PDB entry 6L7P | electron microscopy, 3.60 A resolution | chains D and F of the 18 polymer chains in the assembly

[Chain D]
Molecule: NAD(P)H-quinone oxidoreductase chain 4 1
Source organism: Thermosynechococcus elongatus BP-1
Notes: EC 7.1.1.-; fragment: NdhD1
UniProt: Q8DKY0 (NU4C1_THEEB); residues 1-529 here = UniProt positions 1-529
Chain sequence (529 residues; numbered 1 to 529; the number before each row is that of its first residue):
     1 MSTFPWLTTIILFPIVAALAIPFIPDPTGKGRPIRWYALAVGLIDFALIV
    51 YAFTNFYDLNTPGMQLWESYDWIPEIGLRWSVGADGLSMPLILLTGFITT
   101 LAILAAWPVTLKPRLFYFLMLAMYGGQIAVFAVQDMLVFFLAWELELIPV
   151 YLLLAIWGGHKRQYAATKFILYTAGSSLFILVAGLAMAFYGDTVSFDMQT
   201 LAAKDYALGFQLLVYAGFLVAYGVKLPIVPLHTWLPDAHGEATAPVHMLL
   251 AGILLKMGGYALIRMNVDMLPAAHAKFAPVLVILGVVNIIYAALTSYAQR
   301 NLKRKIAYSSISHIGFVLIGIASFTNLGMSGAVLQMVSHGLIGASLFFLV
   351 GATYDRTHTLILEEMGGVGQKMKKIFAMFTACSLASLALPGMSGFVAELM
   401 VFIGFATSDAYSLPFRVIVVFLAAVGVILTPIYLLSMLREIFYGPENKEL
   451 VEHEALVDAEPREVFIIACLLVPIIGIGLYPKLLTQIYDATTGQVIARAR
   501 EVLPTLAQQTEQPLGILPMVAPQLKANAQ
Disordered / not traced: 1, 506-529
Residues lining bound ligands:
  - Digitonin (AJP), molecule 1: S2, F4, W6, F13, L48, F56
  - Digitonin (AJP), molecule 2: F4, P5, T9, L12, F13, V16
  - Digitonin (AJP), molecule 3: P5, T8, L12, Y70
  - Digitonin (AJP), molecule 4: T8, L12, Y70, D71, W72, W80
  - Digitonin (AJP), molecule 5: L19, P22, F23
  - Digitonin (AJP), molecule 6: I44, A47, L48, Y51
  - Digitonin (AJP), molecule 7: A47, V50, Y51
  - Digitonin (AJP), molecule 8: F179, V182, A186, Y190, F210, L213, A216, G217, V220
  - Digitonin (AJP), molecule 9: L212, L219, G223, I228, L231, F277, V280, L284
  - Digitonin (AJP), molecule 10: L413, P414, V417, I418
  - beta-carotene (BCR), molecule 1: P90, L93, L94, V337, M378, A381, L471, V472, P473, I475, G476, I477, L483, L484
  - beta-carotene (BCR), molecule 2: I290, Y291, F421, L422, V425

[Chain F]
Molecule: NADH dehydrogenase subunit 5
Source organism: Thermosynechococcus elongatus BP-1
Notes: fragment: NdhF1
UniProt: Q8DKX9 (Q8DKX9_THEEB); residues 1-656 here = UniProt positions 1-656
Chain sequence (656 residues; each row starts with the number of its first residue):
     1 MEPLYQYAWLIPVLPLLGALIVGFGLIAFSETTSKLRRPSAIFIMALMAI
    51 AMGHSLTLFWSQVQGHLPYTQMIEWAAAGNLHIAMGYVIDPLAALMLVIV
   101 TTVAFLVMLYSDGYMAHDPGYVRFFAYLSLFGSSMLGLVVSPNLVQVYIF
   151 WELVGMCSYLLIGFWYDRKSAAEAAQKAFVTNRVGDFGLLLGMVGLFWAT
   201 GTFDFAGMGDRLTELVNTGLLSPSLAAILAILVFLGPVAKSAQFPLHVWL
   251 PDAMEGPTPISALIHAATMVAAGVFLIARMFPVFEQLPQVMTTIAWTGAF
   301 TAFMGATIAITQNDIKKSLAYSTISQLGYMVMGMGVGAYSAGLFHLMTHA
   351 YFKAMLFLGSGSVIHSMEGVVGHNPDLAQDMRYMGGLRKYMPITGATFLV
   401 GCLAISGVPPFAGFWSKDEILGAVFHANPAMWLLTWLTAGLTAFYMFRMY
   451 FMTFEGKFRNVPPERQEHHDHHSHHAAVPHESPWTMTLPLVVLAIPSTLI
   501 GFVGTPFNNLFEVFIHAPGEEKVAEHAVDLTEFLILGGSSVGIGLMGITV
   551 AYLMYLKGTPSPQAIAKAIQPLYQFSLHKWYFDELYEAVFIKGCRRLARQ
   601 VLEVDYNVVDGVVNLTGFVTMVTGEGLKYLQNGRAQFYALIVLLAVLGFV
   651 IFSVQT
Disordered / not traced: 520-528, 656
Residues lining bound ligands:
  - Digitonin (AJP), molecule 1: L4, A49, I50, G53, T57
  - Digitonin (AJP), molecule 2: W9, Q71, I73, G86, Y87, G137, V140, Q146, F150
  - Digitonin (AJP), molecule 3: I21, G25, F29, T32, T33, L36, S40
  - Digitonin (AJP), molecule 4: L36, P39, I42, F43
  - Digitonin (AJP), molecule 5: I73, W75, M85, I149
  - Digitonin (AJP), molecule 6: G195, W198, A199, L220, L221, L225, I228, L229
  - Digitonin (AJP), molecule 7: F244, T292, T293, W296, T297, F300
  - Digitonin (AJP), molecule 8: N607, V608, G611, V612, N614, L615, F618
  - Digitonin (AJP), molecule 9: G626, L627, Y629, L630
  - beta-carotene (BCR), molecule 1: L20, F24, I27
  - beta-carotene (BCR), molecule 2: V184, F187, I231, F234, L235, F244, P245, L246, T297, L597

[Chain D / chain F interface]
Pairs across the interface (68; chain D residue first):
  Y164(D) - N614(F)  hydrogen bond
  K168(D) - D610(F)  salt bridge
  Y172(D) - V613(F)
  H232(D) - D605(F)  salt bridge
  T233(D) - V609(F)
  Y291(D) - V601(F)  hydrogen bond (side chain-backbone)
  Y291(D) - V604(F)
  Y291(D) - D605(F)
  L294(D) - A598(F)
  L294(D) - V601(F)
  T295(D) - V601(F)
  T295(D) - L602(F)
  Y297(D) - R595(F)
  Y297(D) - A598(F)  hydrophobic
  A298(D) - A598(F)
  A298(D) - L602(F)
  Q299(D) - L602(F)
  Y308(D) - D605(F)  hydrogen bond
  G369(D) - Y166(F)
  Q370(D) - Y166(F)
  Q370(D) - D167(F)  hydrogen bond
  K373(D) - Y166(F)
  K374(D) - I27(F)
  K374(D) - S30(F)
  T380(D) - L160(F)
  L384(D) - M156(F)  hydrophobic
  L384(D) - L160(F)  hydrophobic
  L387(D) - F179(F)  hydrophobic
  A388(D) - R183(F)
  L389(D) - M156(F)  hydrophobic
  P390(D) - I149(F)
  P390(D) - E152(F)
  F395(D) - Y148(F)  hydrophobic
  F395(D) - I149(F)  hydrophobic
  V396(D) - W75(F)  hydrophobic
  L399(D) - V145(F)  hydrophobic
  L399(D) - M193(F)  hydrophobic
  M400(D) - A76(F)  hydrophobic
  F402(D) - L190(F)  hydrophobic
  I403(D) - L81(F)  hydrophobic
  I403(D) - F197(F)  hydrophobic
  A406(D) - W198(F)
  T407(D) - L81(F)
  T407(D) - F197(F)
  S412(D) - W198(F)
  R416(D) - W198(F)
  V417(D) - W198(F)  hydrophobic
  V420(D) - L191(F)  hydrophobic
  V420(D) - V194(F)  hydrophobic
  F421(D) - L191(F)  hydrophobic
  A424(D) - F187(F)  hydrophobic
  I428(D) - F187(F)  hydrophobic
  I432(D) - V180(F)  hydrophobic
  L435(D) - Y159(F)
  L435(D) - Q176(F)
  L435(D) - F179(F)  hydrophobic
  R439(D) - A172(F)
  R439(D) - E173(F)
  Y443(D) - G163(F)
  Y443(D) - Y166(F)  hydrophobic
  Y443(D) - A172(F)  hydrophobic
  G444(D) - Y166(F)
  G444(D) - D167(F)
  L479(D) - W75(F)  hydrogen bond (backbone-side chain)
  P481(D) - W75(F)
  P481(D) - A76(F)  hydrophobic
  K482(D) - E74(F)
  T485(D) - A77(F)
Interface residues without a listed pair, chain D (54 interface residues in all): L327, A377, M378, L413, V427, P431, V464, G478
Interface residues without a listed pair, chain F (47 interface residues in all): A28, F29, A78, L153, C594, L597, R599

[Overview]
The interface between chain D and chain F involves 54 residues on one side and 47 on the other, with 5
hydrogen bonds and 2 salt bridges. Among the polar pairs are K168(D)-D610(F), H232(D)-D605(F) and
Y164(D)-N614(F). Beta-carotene is bound between chain D and chain F.
Chain D is NAD(P)H-quinone oxidoreductase chain 4 1 and chain F is NADH dehydrogenase subunit 5, both from
Thermosynechococcus elongatus BP-1; the structure, cryo-EM structure of cyanobacteria NDH-1LdelV complex, was
determined by electron microscopy.
